Entry 6YLX (electron microscopy, 3.90 A resolution); this record covers chains R and 1 of the 47 polymer chains in the assembly.

== Chain R ==
Protein: 60S ribosomal protein L19-A
Source organism: Saccharomyces cerevisiae
UniProt: P0CX82 (RL19A_YEAST); residues 1-189 here = UniProt positions 1-189
Sequence (189 residues; row label = number of the first residue in the row):
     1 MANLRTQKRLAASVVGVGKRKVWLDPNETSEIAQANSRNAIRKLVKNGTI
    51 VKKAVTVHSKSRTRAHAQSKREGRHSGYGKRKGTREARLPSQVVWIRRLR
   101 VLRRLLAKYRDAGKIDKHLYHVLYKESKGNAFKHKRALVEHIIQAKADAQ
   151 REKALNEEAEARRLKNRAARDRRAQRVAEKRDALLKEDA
Not modelled in the structure: 1, 158-189
UniProt features mapped onto this chain:
  - modified residue (Phosphoserine): Ser-30, Ser-37, Ser-91
  - cross-link (Glycyl lysine isopeptide (Lys-Gly)): Lys-21 (interchain with G-Cter in ubiquitin), Lys-53 (interchain with G-Cter in ubiquitin), Lys-60 (interchain with G-Cter in ubiquitin), Lys-146 (interchain with G-Cter in ubiquitin), Lys-186 (interchain with G-Cter in ubiquitin)

== Chain 1 ==
Molecule: 25S rRNA
Source organism: Saccharomyces cerevisiae
Sequence (3396 nucleotides; numbered 1 to 3396; the number before each row is that of its first residue):
     1 GUUUGACCUCAAAUCAGGUAGGAGUACCCGCUGAACUUAAGCAUAUCAAU
    51 AAGCGGAGGAAAAGAAACCAACCGGGAUUGCCUUAGUAACGGCGAGUGAA
   101 GCGGCAAAAGCUCAAAUUUGAAAUCUGGUACCUUCGGUGCCCGAGUUGUA
   151 AUUUGGAGAGGGCAACUUUGGGGCCGUUCCUUGUCUAUGUUCCUUGGAAC
   201 AGGACGUCAUAGAGGGUGAGAAUCCCGUGUGGCGAGGAGUGCGGUUCUUU
   251 GUAAAGUGCCUUCGAAGAGUCGAGUUGUUUGGGAAUGCAGCUCUAAGUGG
   301 GUGGUAAAUUCCAUCUAAAGCUAAAUAUUGGCGAGAGACCGAUAGCGAAC
   351 AAGUACAGUGAUGGAAAGAUGAAAAGAACUUUGAAAAGAGAGUGAAAAAG
   401 UACGUGAAAUUGUUGAAAGGGAAGGGCAUUUGAUCAGACAUGGUGUUUUG
   451 UGCCCUCUGCUCCUUGUGGGUAGGGGAAUCUCGCAUUUCACUGGGCCAGC
   501 AUCAGUUUUGGUGGCAGGAUAAAUCCAUAGGAAUGUAGCUUGCCUCGGUA
   551 AGUAUUAUAGCCUGUGGGAAUACUGCCAGCUGGGACUGAGGACUGCGACG
   601 UAAGUCAAGGAUGCUGGCAUAAUGGUUAUAUGCCGCCCGUCUUGAAACAC
   651 GGACCAAGGAGUCUAACGUCUAUGCGAGUGUUUGGGUGUAAAACCCAUAC
   701 GCGUAAUGAAAGUGAACGUAGGUUGGGGCCUCGCAAGAGGUGCACAAUCG
   751 ACCGAUCCUGAUGUCUUCGGAUGGAUUUGAGUAAGAGCAUAGCUGUUGGG
   801 ACCCGAAAGAUGGUGAACUAUGCCUGAAUAGGGUGAAGCCAGAGGAAACU
   851 CUGGUGGAGGCUCGUAGCGGUUCUGACGUGCAAAUCGAUCGUCGAAUUUG
   901 GGUAUAGGGGCGAAAGACUAAUCGAACCAUCUAGUAGCUGGUUCCUGCCG
   951 AAGUUUCCCUCAGGAUAGCAGAAGCUCGUAUCAGUUUUAUGAGGUAAAGC
  1001 GAAUGAUUAGAGGUUCCGGGGUCGAAAUGACCUUGACCUAUUCUCAAACU
  1051 UUAAAUAUGUAAGAAGUCCUUGUUACUUAAUUGAACGUGGACAUUUGAAU
  1101 GAAGAGCUUUUAGUGGGCCAUUUUUGGUAAGCAGAACUGGCGAUGCGGGA
  1151 UGAACCGAACGUAGAGUUAAGGUGCCGGAAUACACGCUCAUCAGACACCA
  1201 CAAAAGGUGUUAGUUCAUCUAGACAGCCGGACGGUGGCCAUGGAAGUCGG
  1251 AAUCCGCUAAGGAGUGUGUAACAACUCACCGGCCGAAUGAACUAGCCCUG
  1301 AAAAUGGAUGGCGCUCAAGCGUGUUACCUAUACUCUACCGUCAGGGUUGA
  1351 UAUGAUGCCCUGACGAGUAGGCAGGCGUGGAGGUCAGUGACGAAGCCUAG
  1401 ACCGUAAGGUCGGGUCGAACGGCCUCUAGUGCAGAUCUUGGUGGUAGUAG
  1451 CAAAUAUUCAAAUGAGAACUUUGAAGACUGAAGUGGGGAAAGGUUCCACG
  1501 UCAACAGCAGUUGGACGUGGGUUAGUCGAUCCUAAGAGAUGGGGAAGCUC
  1551 CGUUUCAAAGGCCUGAUUUUAUGCAGGCCACCAUCGAAAGGGAAUCCGGU
  1601 UAAGAUUCCGGAACCUGGAUAUGGAUUCUUCACGGUAACGUAACUGAAUG
  1651 UGGAGACGUCGGCGCGAGCCCUGGGAGGAGUUAUCUUUUCUUCUUAACAG
  1701 CUUAUCACCCCGGAAUUGGUUUAUCCGGAGAUGGGGUCUUAUGGCUGGAA
  1751 GAGGCCAGCACCUUUGCUGGCUCCGGUGCGCUUGUGACGGCCCGUGAAAA
  1801 UCCACAGGAAGGAAUAGUUUUCAUGCCAGGUCGUACUGAUAACCGCAGCA
  1851 GGUCUCCAAGGUGAACAGCCUCUAGUUGAUAGAAUAAUGUAGAUAAGGGA
  1901 AGUCGGCAAAAUAGAUCCGUAACUUCGGGAUAAGGAUUGGCUCUAAGGGU
  1951 CGGGUAGUGAGGGCCUUGGUCAGACGCAGCGGGCGUGCUUGUGGACUGCU
  2001 UGGUGGGGCUUGCUCUGCUAGGCGGACUACUUGCGUGCCUUGUUGUAGAC
  2051 GGCCUUGGUAGGUCUCUUGUAGACCGUCGCUUGCUACAAUUAACGAUCAA
  2101 CUUAGAACUGGUACGGACAAGGGGAAUCUGACUGUCUAAUUAAAACAUAG
  2151 CAUUGCGAUGGUCAGAAAGUGAUGUUGACGCAAUGUGAUUUCUGCCCAGU
  2201 GCUCUGAAUGUCAAAGUGAAGAAAUUCAACCAAGCGCGGGUAAACGGCGG
  2251 GAGUAACUAUGACUCUCUUAAGGUAGCCAAAUGCCUCGUCAUCUAAUUAG
  2301 UGACGCGCAUGAAUGGAUUAACGAGAUUCCCACUGUCCCUAUCUACUAUC
  2351 UAGCGAAACCACAGCCAAGGGAACGGGCUUGGCAGAAUCAGCGGGGAAAG
  2401 AAGACCCUGUUGAGCUUGACUCUAGUUUGACAUUGUGAAGAGACAUAGAG
  2451 GGUGUAGAAUAAGUGGGAGCUUCGGCGCCAGUGAAAUACCACUACCUUUA
  2501 UAGUUUCUUUACUUAUUCAAUGAAGCGGAGCUGGAAUUCAUUUUCCACGU
  2551 UCUAGCAUUCAAGGUCCCAUUCGGGGCUGAUCCGGGUUGAAGACAUUGUC
  2601 AGGUGGGGAGUUUGGCUGGGGCGGCACAUCUGUUAAACGAUAACGCAGAU
  2651 GUCCUAAGGGGGGCUCAUGGAGAACAGAAAUCUCCAGUAGAACAAAAGGG
  2701 UAAAAGCCCCCUUGAUUUUGAUUUUCAGUGUGAAUACAAACCAUGAAAGU
  2751 GUGGCCUAUCGAUCCUUUAGUCCCUCGGAAUUUGAGGCUAGAGGUGCCAG
  2801 AAAAGUUACCACAGGGAUAACUGGCUUGUGGCAGUCAAGCGUUCAUAGCG
  2851 ACAUUGCUUUUUGAUUCUUCGAUGUCGGCUCUUCCUAUCAUACCGAAGCA
  2901 GAAUUCGGUAAGCGUUGGAUUGUUCACCCACUAAUAGGGAACGUGAGCUG
  2951 GGUUUAGACCGUCGUGAGACAGGUUAGUUUUACCCUACUGAUGAAUGUUA
  3001 CCGCAAUAGUAAUUGAACUUAGUACGAGAGGAACAGUUCAUUCGGAUAAU
  3051 UGGUUUUUGCGGCUGUCUGAUCAGGCAUUGCCGCGAAGCUACCAUCCGCU
  3101 GGAUUAUGGCUGAACGCCUCUAAGUCAGAAUCCAUGCUAGAACGCGGUGA
  3151 UUUCUUUGCUCCACACAAUAUAGAUGGAUACGAAUAAGGCGUCCUUGUGG
  3201 CGUCGCUGAACCAUAGCAGGCUAGCAACGGUGCACUUGGCGGAAAGGCCU
  3251 UGGGUGCUUGCUGGCGAAUUGCAAUGUCAUUUUGCGUGGGGAUAAAUCAU
  3301 UUGUAUACGACUUAGAUGUACAACGGGGUAUUGUAAGCAGUAGAGUAGCC
  3351 UUGUUGUUACGAUCUGCUGAGAUUAAGCCUUUGUUGUCUGAUUUGU
Not modelled in the structure: 441-493, 1004-1046, 1069-1088, 1954-2092, 2154-2185, 2192-2312, 2372-2375, 2398-2818, 2941-2942, 2954-2980

== Interface between chain R and chain 1 ==
Contacting residue pairs (158):
  Ala-2(R) with U1471(1), hydrogen bond to the sugar
  Asn-3(R) with U1471(1), sugar contact
  Leu-4(R) with U1471(1), hydrogen bond to the sugar
  Arg-5(R) with U1512(1), phosphate contact; G1513(1), salt bridge to the phosphate
  Thr-6(R) with A1498(1), hydrogen bond to the phosphate
  Lys-8(R) with U1472(1), salt bridge to the phosphate; G1473(1), salt bridge to the phosphate
  Arg-9(R) with C1497(1), hydrogen bond to the phosphate; A1498(1), salt bridge to the phosphate; A1602(1), hydrogen bond to the phosphate; A1603(1), salt bridge to the phosphate
  Leu-10(R) with A1602(1), phosphate contact
  Val-17(R) with A1874(1), phosphate contact
  Gly-18(R) with A1874(1), hydrogen bond to the phosphate; G1875(1), phosphate contact
  Lys-19(R) with A1874(1), phosphate contact; G1875(1), hydrogen bond to the phosphate; U1876(1), salt bridge to the phosphate
  Arg-20(R) with U1873(1), salt bridge to the phosphate; A1874(1), salt bridge to the phosphate; G1875(1), hydrogen bond to the phosphate
  Lys-21(R) with U1873(1), salt bridge to the phosphate; A1874(1), phosphate contact
  Val-22(R) with G1473(1), phosphate contact
  Trp-23(R) with G1473(1), hydrogen bond to the phosphate; A1474(1), phosphate contact
  Leu-24(R) with G1473(1), sugar contact
  Asp-25(R) with U1472(1), sugar contact
  Asn-36(R) with A1602(1), sugar contact
  Ser-37(R) with A1602(1), phosphate contact
  Arg-38(R) with U1601(1), salt bridge to the phosphate; A1602(1), hydrogen bond to the phosphate; A1603(1), salt bridge to the phosphate
  Asn-39(R) with U1764(1), hydrogen bond to the phosphate; U1765(1), hydrogen bond to the phosphate
  Arg-42(R) with U1600(1), salt bridge to the phosphate; U1601(1), salt bridge to the phosphate
  Lys-43(R) with U1764(1), salt bridge to the phosphate; U1765(1), base contact
  Lys-46(R) with G1766(1), hydrogen bond to the base
  Lys-52(R) with C1755(1), salt bridge to the phosphate
  Lys-53(R) with A1474(1), salt bridge to the phosphate
  Val-55(R) with U1873(1), phosphate contact
  Thr-56(R) with C1872(1), hydrogen bond to the phosphate; U1873(1), hydrogen bond to the phosphate
  Val-57(R) with U3068(1), phosphate contact
  His-58(R) with C1690(1), sugar contact; U1871(1), sugar contact; C3067(1), phosphate contact; U3068(1), phosphate contact
  Ser-59(R) with U1689(1), hydrogen bond to the sugar; C1690(1), sugar contact; U3068(1), hydrogen bond to the phosphate; G3069(1), sugar contact
  Lys-60(R) with C1671(1), salt bridge to the phosphate; C1690(1), phosphate contact
  Ser-61(R) with G3069(1), sugar contact
  Arg-62(R) with C3067(1), salt bridge to the phosphate; U3068(1), salt bridge to the phosphate; G3069(1), phosphate contact; A3070(1), salt bridge to the phosphate
  Thr-63(R) with G1861(1), sugar contact
  Arg-64(R) with U1672(1), salt bridge to the phosphate; U1689(1), salt bridge to the phosphate; C1690(1), salt bridge to the phosphate
  His-66(R) with U1862(1), salt bridge to the phosphate; G1863(1), phosphate contact
  Lys-70(R) with U2102(1), phosphate contact
  Arg-71(R) with C2101(1), phosphate contact
  Arg-74(R) with C1941(1), salt bridge to the phosphate; U1942(1), salt bridge to the phosphate
  His-75(R) with G1940(1), salt bridge to the phosphate; C1941(1), salt bridge to the phosphate
  Ser-76(R) with U2103(1), phosphate contact
  Gly-77(R) with G1939(1), phosphate contact
  Tyr-78(R) with G1914(1), hydrogen bond to the base; U1916(1), hydrogen bond to the sugar; U1938(1), base contact; G1939(1), hydrogen bond to the phosphate; A2104(1), hydrogen bond to the phosphate
  Gly-79(R) with G1914(1), base contact; U1938(1), hydrogen bond to the phosphate; G1939(1), hydrogen bond to the phosphate; G2115(1), sugar contact
  Lys-80(R) with G1863(1), phosphate contact; U3064(1), phosphate contact; G3065(1), salt bridge to the phosphate
  Arg-81(R) with G1914(1), hydrogen bond to the base; U2103(1), salt bridge to the phosphate
  Lys-82(R) with G1863(1), phosphate contact; A1864(1), phosphate contact; G1914(1), hydrogen bond to the sugar; A1915(1), sugar contact; G2115(1), hydrogen bond to the sugar
  Gly-83(R) with A1864(1), hydrogen bond to the phosphate
  Arg-85(R) with U2102(1), hydrogen bond to the phosphate; U2103(1), salt bridge to the phosphate
  Glu-86(R) with G833(1), phosphate contact
  Ala-87(R) with G832(1), phosphate contact; A1864(1), sugar contact
  Arg-88(R) with C1779(1), hydrogen bond to the base; A1864(1), salt bridge to the phosphate
  Leu-89(R) with C1779(1), base contact; U2102(1), phosphate contact
  Pro-90(R) with C1779(1), base contact
  Gln-92(R) with G856(1), hydrogen bond to the phosphate; G857(1), hydrogen bond to the phosphate
  Val-93(R) with C1779(1), sugar contact
  Trp-95(R) with G854(1), sugar contact; U855(1), hydrogen bond to the phosphate; G856(1), phosphate contact; U1722(1), sugar contact
  Ile-96(R) with U1722(1), sugar contact
  Arg-97(R) with C1779(1), hydrogen bond to the sugar
  Leu-99(R) with U1722(1), sugar contact
  Arg-100(R) with G1664(1), salt bridge to the phosphate; U1722(1), salt bridge to the phosphate
  Val-101(R) with G1948(1), phosphate contact; G1949(1), phosphate contact
  Arg-103(R) with U1721(1), salt bridge to the phosphate; U1722(1), salt bridge to the phosphate; A1723(1), salt bridge to the phosphate
  Arg-104(R) with G1949(1), salt bridge to the phosphate
  Lys-108(R) with C1951(1), salt bridge to the phosphate
  Arg-110(R) with G1719(1), salt bridge to the phosphate; U1720(1), salt bridge to the phosphate
  Lys-117(R) with A1715(1), salt bridge to the phosphate; G1718(1), phosphate contact; G1719(1), phosphate contact
  His-118(R) with U1716(1), hydrogen bond to the sugar; U1717(1), phosphate contact; G1718(1), phosphate contact
  Tyr-120(R) with G1719(1), phosphate contact; U1720(1), hydrogen bond to the phosphate
  His-121(R) with G1718(1), base contact; G1719(1), salt bridge to the phosphate; U1720(1), base contact
  Tyr-124(R) with U1720(1), sugar contact; U1721(1), hydrogen bond to the phosphate; U1724(1), base contact
  Lys-125(R) with C840(1), hydrogen bond to the sugar; A841(1), phosphate contact
  Lys-128(R) with C839(1), hydrogen bond to the sugar; C840(1), hydrogen bond to the sugar; G854(1), base contact; A1723(1), phosphate contact; U1724(1), salt bridge to the phosphate
  Gly-129(R) with C840(1), hydrogen bond to the sugar
  Asn-130(R) with G853(1), hydrogen bond to the sugar; G854(1), hydrogen bond to the sugar
  His-134(R) with G1948(1), phosphate contact
  Lys-135(R) with G1948(1), phosphate contact
  Arg-136(R) with A1946(1), salt bridge to the phosphate; G1947(1), salt bridge to the phosphate
  Ile-143(R) with A2093(1), phosphate contact; C2094(1), phosphate contact
  Lys-146(R) with A2093(1), salt bridge to the phosphate
Also at the interface, not in a pair above, chain R (85 interface residues in all): Pro-26, Thr-84, Tyr-109, Glu-126
Also at the interface, not in a pair above, chain 1 (86 interface residues in all): U834, A1462, C1663, A1714, A1760, C1762, U1950, G2116

== In short ==
85 residues of chain R and 86 residues of chain 1 are in contact; the contacts include 42 hydrogen bonds and
47 salt bridges. Among the polar pairs are Lys-46(R)/G1766(1), Tyr-78(R)/G1914(1) and Arg-81(R)/G1914(1).
Chain R is 60S ribosomal protein L19-A and chain 1 is 25S rRNA, both from Saccharomyces cerevisiae; the
structure, pre-60S State NE1 (TAP-Flag-Nop53), was determined by electron microscopy (same publication as
6YLE, 6YLF and 6YLY).
